Entry 8QMA (electron microscopy, 3.50 A resolution); this record covers chains R and F of the 19 polymer chains in the assembly.

[Chain R]
Name: PTAC18
Organism: Sinapis alba
Chain sequence (140 residues; numbered 1 to 140; the number before each row is that of its first residue):
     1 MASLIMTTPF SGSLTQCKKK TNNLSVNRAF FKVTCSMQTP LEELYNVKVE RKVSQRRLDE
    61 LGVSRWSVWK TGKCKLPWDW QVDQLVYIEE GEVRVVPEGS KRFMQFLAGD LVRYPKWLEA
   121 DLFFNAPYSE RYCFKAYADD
Not modelled in the structure: 1-37, 138-140

[Chain F]
Name: PAP3
Organism: Sinapis alba
Chain sequence (675 residues; each row starts with the number of its first residue):
     1 MQICQATLTT FTFTNPSNPN FCKPKPLFPS FQPPRRVTLP PCRGFSSDEF PVDETFLEKF
    61 GPKDKDTEDE ARRRNWIERG WAPWEEILTP EADFARKSLN EGEEVPLQSP EAIEAFKMLR
   121 PSYRKKKIKE MGITEDEWYA KQFEIRGDKP PPLDTSWAGP LVVRQIPPRD WPPKGWEVDR
   181 KELEFIREAH KLMAERVWLE DLDKDLKVGE DATVDKMCLE RFKVFLKQYN EWVEANKDRL
   241 EEDSYKYDQD FYPGRRIRGK DYKEGMYELP FYYPGMICEG TVTTLHLYQG AFVDIGGVHE
   301 GWVPIKGNDW FWIRHFIRVG MHVIVEITAK RDPYRFRFPL ELRFVHPNID HMIFNKFDFP
   361 PIFHRDGDTN PDEIRRDCGR PPEPRKDPGS KPEEEGLLSD HPYVDKLWQL HVAEQMILDD
   421 YEANPEKYKG KKLSELSDDE GFDERKEIEH GEAYYKKTKL PKVILKTSVK ELDLEAALIE
   481 RKYHNKLMME AKARGEGYKI EKLRRNIEMD EYDSLHWRRS LEEREALLRD ISSRQALGLP
   541 LEEPGRYKPG SFFGKDQYDP TSALYQYDYW GEPKNSEISK QERMKDAHNK SIVGKGNVWY
   601 DMSYDDAIKQ TIERRKAESN VVTQKEEETE SKEEEEDDDD EYEFDDFDYS ILSDESSIGY
   661 SEQQPLVNGT QVFTD
Not modelled in the structure: 1-66, 423, 551-675

[Chain R / chain F interface]
Pairs across the interface (69; chain R residue first):
  Gln38(R) - Gly367(F)
  Thr39(R) - Asp377(F)  hydrogen bond
  Leu41(R) - Glu373(F)
  Glu43(R) - Lys174(F)  salt bridge
  Leu44(R) - Glu373(F)
  Leu44(R) - Arg376(F)
  Leu44(R) - Asp377(F)
  Tyr45(R) - Asn370(F)  hydrogen bond
  Tyr45(R) - Asp372(F)  hydrogen bond
  Tyr45(R) - Arg376(F)
  Ser67(R) - Arg518(F)
  Ser67(R) - Glu522(F)  hydrogen bond
  Val68(R) - Leu515(F)
  Trp69(R) - His401(F)
  Trp69(R) - Leu515(F)
  Trp69(R) - His516(F)  hydrogen bond
  Trp69(R) - Arg519(F)
  Lys70(R) - His401(F)  hydrogen bond (backbone-side chain)
  Lys70(R) - Tyr512(F)
  Lys70(R) - Leu515(F)
  Thr71(R) - His401(F)
  Thr71(R) - Tyr403(F)
  Thr71(R) - Tyr512(F)
  Gly72(R) - Tyr403(F)
  Lys73(R) - Tyr403(F)
  Cys74(R) - Pro402(F)  hydrophobic
  Cys74(R) - Tyr403(F)
  Lys75(R) - Pro402(F)
  Leu76(R) - Pro402(F)  hydrophobic
  Leu76(R) - His516(F)
  Leu76(R) - Arg519(F)
  Trp78(R) - Arg519(F)
  Trp78(R) - Ser520(F)
  Gln81(R) - Pro392(F)
  Gln81(R) - Glu523(F)  hydrogen bond
  Gln81(R) - Leu527(F)
  Val82(R) - Glu523(F)
  Val82(R) - Ala526(F)  hydrophobic
  Val82(R) - Leu527(F)
  Gln84(R) - Arg519(F)
  Glu98(R) - Asn370(F)
  Gly99(R) - Asn370(F)
  Ser100(R) - Asn370(F)
  Ser100(R) - Glu373(F)  hydrogen bond
  Lys101(R) - Thr369(F)
  Arg102(R) - Glu373(F)  salt bridge
  Lys116(R) - Asp530(F)  salt bridge
  Lys116(R) - Arg534(F)
  Lys116(R) - Leu541(F)
  Trp117(R) - Arg534(F)
  Trp117(R) - Pro540(F)
  Trp117(R) - Leu541(F)  hydrogen bond (side chain-backbone)
  Trp117(R) - Glu542(F)
  Trp117(R) - Glu543(F)
  Trp117(R) - Arg546(F)  hydrogen bond (backbone-side chain)
  Glu119(R) - Arg385(F)  salt bridge
  Glu119(R) - Arg546(F)  salt bridge
  Tyr132(R) - Arg518(F)
  Tyr132(R) - Arg519(F)  hydrogen bond (side chain-backbone)
  Phe134(R) - Arg519(F)
  Phe134(R) - Glu522(F)
  Phe134(R) - Glu523(F)
  Phe134(R) - Ala526(F)  hydrophobic
  Ala136(R) - Ala526(F)
  Ala136(R) - Arg529(F)
  Ala136(R) - Asp530(F)
  Tyr137(R) - Asp530(F)
  Tyr137(R) - Leu537(F)  hydrophobic
  Tyr137(R) - Leu539(F)  hydrophobic
Also at the interface, not in a pair above, chain R (34 interface residues in all): Leu118, Glu130
Also at the interface, not in a pair above, chain F (40 interface residues in all): Tyr334, Asp368, Leu398, Lys406, Arg524, Ser533, Pro544

[Overview]
The interface between chain R and chain F involves 34 residues on one side and 40 on the other, with 11
hydrogen bonds and 5 salt bridges. Among the polar pairs are Glu43(R)-Lys174(F), Arg102(R)-Glu373(F) and
Lys116(R)-Asp530(F).
Here chain R is PTAC18 and chain F is PAP3, both from Sinapis alba. Entry 8QMA (Structure of the
plastid-encoded RNA polymerase complex (PEP) from Sinapis alba) was determined by electron microscopy.
